Entry 2P20 (X-ray diffraction, 2.22 A resolution); this record covers chain A.

== Chain A ==
Molecule: Acetyl-coenzyme A synthetase
From: Salmonella typhimurium
Notes: EC 6.2.1.1
UniProt: Q8ZKF6 (ACSA_SALTY); residue numbers follow UniProt; this construct covers 1-652
Chain sequence (652 residues; row label = number of the first residue in the row):
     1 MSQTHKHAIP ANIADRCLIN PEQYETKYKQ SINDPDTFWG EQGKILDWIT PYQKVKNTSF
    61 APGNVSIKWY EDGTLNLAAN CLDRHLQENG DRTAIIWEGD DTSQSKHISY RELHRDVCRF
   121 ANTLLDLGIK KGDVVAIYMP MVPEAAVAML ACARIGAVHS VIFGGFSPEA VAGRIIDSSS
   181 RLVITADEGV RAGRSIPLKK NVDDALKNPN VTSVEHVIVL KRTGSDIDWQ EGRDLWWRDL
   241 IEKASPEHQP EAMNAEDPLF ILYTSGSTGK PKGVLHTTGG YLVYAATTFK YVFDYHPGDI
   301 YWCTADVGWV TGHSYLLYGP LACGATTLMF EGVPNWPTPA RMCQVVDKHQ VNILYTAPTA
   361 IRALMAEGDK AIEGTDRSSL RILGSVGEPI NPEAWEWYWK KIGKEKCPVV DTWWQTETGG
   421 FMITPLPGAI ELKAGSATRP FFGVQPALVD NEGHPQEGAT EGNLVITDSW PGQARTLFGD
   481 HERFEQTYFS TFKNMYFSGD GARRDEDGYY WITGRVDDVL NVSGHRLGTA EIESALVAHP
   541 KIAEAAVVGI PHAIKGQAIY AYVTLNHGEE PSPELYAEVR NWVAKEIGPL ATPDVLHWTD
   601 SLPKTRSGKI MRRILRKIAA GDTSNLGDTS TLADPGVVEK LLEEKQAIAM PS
Disordered / not traced: 1-4, 626-627, 648-652
Differences from the reference sequence: engineered mutation Ala584 (Arg in Q8ZKF6)
Ligand contacts: adenosine-5'-monophosphate-propyl ester (PRX): Thr264, Val310, Thr311, Val386, Gly387, Glu388, Pro389, Asp411, Thr412, Trp413, Trp414, Gln415, Thr416, Glu417, Ser498, Asp500, Ile512, Gly514, Arg515, Asn521, Arg526
Swiss-Prot annotation at these positions:
  - binding site (CoA): Arg191 to Arg194, Thr311, Asn335, Ser523
  - binding site (ATP): Gly387 to Pro389, Asp411 to Thr416, Asp500, Arg515, Arg526
  - binding site (Mg(2+)): Val537, His539, Ile542
  - site: Asp517 (Hinge residue important for conformational flexibility)
  - modified residue: Lys609 (N6-acetyllysine)
From the paper describing this entry:
  - mutagenesis - K609A: abolished catalytic activity (PPi-exchange assay)
  - mutagenesis - D517G, D517P, G524L: unchanged catalytic activity (PPi-exchange assay)
  - mutagenesis - G524L: abolished catalytic activity
  - mutagenesis - R194A, G524S: unchanged catalytic activity on ATP
  - mutagenesis - D517G: decreased binding to ATP
  - mutagenesis - V386A: increased catalytic activity on propionate
  - specificity-determining residues: Val386
  - mutagenesis - V310D: unchanged catalytic activity on glycine
  - catalytic residues: Lys609
  - mutagenesis - G524L: unchanged catalytic activity (adenylation half-reaction)
  - mutagenesis - R526A: decreased catalytic activity on ATP
  - mutagenesis - V310D: increased catalytic activity on acetate

== In short ==
Chain A binds adenosine-5'-monophosphate-propyl ester. From UniProt: 7 CoA-binding residues, 12 ATP-binding
residues and 3 Mg2+-binding residues. The paper reports the catalytic residue Lys609; K609A abolishes
catalytic activity (PPi-exchange assay); 9 substitutions were tested in all.
Chain A is Acetyl-coenzyme A synthetase (Salmonella typhimurium); the structure, Acetyl-CoA Synthetase, R584A
mutation, was determined by X-ray diffraction together with 2P2B, 2P2F, 2P2J, 2P2M and 2P2Q from the same
study.
